PDB entry 8AVB | electron microscopy, 4.43 A resolution (low resolution: residue-level contacts below are approximate; hydrogen-bond / salt-bridge calls are withheld) | chains A and F of the 3 polymer chains in the assembly

== Chain A ==
Protein: Leptin
Source organism: Mus musculus
Reference sequence: P41160 (LEP_MOUSE); residues 21-167 here = UniProt positions 21-167
Chain sequence (152 residues; row label = number of the first residue in the row):
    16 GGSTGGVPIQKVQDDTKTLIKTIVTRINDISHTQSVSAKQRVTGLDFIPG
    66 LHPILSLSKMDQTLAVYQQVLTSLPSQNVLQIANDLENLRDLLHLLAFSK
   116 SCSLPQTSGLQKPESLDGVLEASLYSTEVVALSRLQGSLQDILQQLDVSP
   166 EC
Not modelled in the structure: 16-20, 122-128
Differences from the reference sequence: expression tag (16-20); conflict Gly21 (Ala in P41160)
Disulfides: Cys117-Cys167

== Chain F ==
Protein: Leptin receptor
Source organism: Mus musculus
Reference sequence: P48356 (LEPR_MOUSE); residues 22-839 here = UniProt positions 22-839
Chain sequence (835 residues; numbered 5 to 839; the number before each row is that of its first residue):
     5 AHHHHHHPGGPGSDELDLNLAYPISPWKFKLFCGPPNTTDDSFLSPAGAP
    55 NNASALKGASEAIVEAKFNSSGIYVPELSKTVFHCCFGNEQGQNCSALTD
   105 NTEGKTLASVVKASVFRQLGVNWDIECWMKGDLTLFICHMEPLPKNPFKN
   155 YDSKVHLLYDLPEVIDDSPLPPLKDSFQTVQCNCSLRGCECHVPVPRAKL
   205 NYALLMYLEITSAGVSFQSPLMSLQPMLVVKPDPPLGLHMEVTDDGNLKI
   255 SWDSQTMAPFPLQYQVKYLENSTIVREAAEIVSATSLLVDSVLPGSSYEV
   305 QVRSKRLDGSGVWSDWSSPQVFTTQDVVYFPPKILTSVGSNASFHCIYKN
   355 ENQIISSKQIVWWRNLAEKIPEIQYSIVSDRVSKVTFSNLKATRPRGKFT
   405 YDAVYCCNEQACHHRYAELYVIDVNINISCETDGYLTKMTCRWSPSTIQS
   455 LVGSTVQLRYHRRSLYCPDSPSIHPTSEPKNCVLQRDGFYECVFQPIFLL
   505 SGYTMWIRINHSLGSLDSPPTCVLPDSVVKPLPPSNVKAEITVNTGLLKV
   555 SWEKPVFPENNLQFQIRYGLSGKEIQWKTHEVFDAKSKSASLLVSDLCAV
   605 YVVQVRCRRLDGLGYWSNWSSPAYTLVMDVKVPMRGPEFWRKMDGDVTKK
   655 ERNVTLLWKPLTKNDSLCSVRRYVVKHRTAHNGTWSEDVGNRTNLTFLWT
   705 EPAHTVTVLAVNSLGASLVNFNLTFSWPMSKVSAVESLSAYPLSSSCVIL
   755 SWTLSPDDYSLLYLVIEWKILNEDDGMKWLRIPSNVKKFYIHDNFIPIEK
   805 YQFSLYPVFMEGVGKPKIINGFTKDAIDKQQNDAG
Not modelled in the structure: 5-234, 828-839
Differences from the reference sequence: expression tag (5-21)
Curated features (UniProtKB/Swiss-Prot):
  - region: His465 to Glu482 (Leptin-binding)
  - motif: Trp620 to Ser624 (WSXWS motif)
  - glycosylation (N-linked (GlcNAc...) asparagine): Asn41, Asn56, Asn73, Asn98, Asn187, Asn275, Asn345, Asn431, Asn514, Asn622, Asn657, Asn668, Asn686, Asn695, Asn698, Asn726
Disulfides: Cys350-Cys410, Cys411-Cys416, Cys434-Cys445, Cys471-Cys526, Cys486-Cys496, Cys602-Cys672

== Chain A / chain F interface ==
Residue-residue contacts (28; chain A residue first):
  Ser46(A) - Gly401(F)
  His47(A) - Arg400(F)
  His47(A) - Gly401(F)
  His47(A) - Lys402(F)
  His47(A) - Phe403(F)
  Ser50(A) - Asn369(F)
  Ser50(A) - Leu370(F)
  Val51(A) - Leu370(F)
  Gln55(A) - Leu370(F)
  Arg56(A) - Cys416(F)
  Val57(A) - Cys416(F)
  Val57(A) - His417(F)
  Val57(A) - His418(F)
  Thr58(A) - Cys416(F)
  Thr58(A) - His417(F)
  Thr58(A) - His418(F)
  Leu60(A) - His418(F)
  Ala137(A) - Arg419(F)
  Ser138(A) - His418(F)
  Ser138(A) - Arg419(F)
  Ser138(A) - Tyr420(F)
  Leu139(A) - Tyr420(F)
  Tyr140(A) - Tyr405(F)
  Tyr140(A) - Tyr420(F)
  Ser141(A) - Tyr409(F)
  Ser141(A) - His418(F)
  Ser141(A) - Tyr420(F)
  Val144(A) - Phe403(F)
Other interface residues (no listed pair), chain A (17 interface residues in all): Ile45, Glu143
Other interface residues (no listed pair), chain F (14 interface residues in all): Glu422

== In short ==
The interface between chain A and chain F involves 17 residues on one side and 14 on the other.
Chain A is Leptin and chain F is Leptin receptor, both from Mus musculus; the structure, Cryo-EM structure for
mouse leptin in complex with the mouse LEP-R ectodomain (1:2 mLEP:mLEPR model), was determined by electron
microscopy together with 7Z3Q, 7Z3R, 8AV2, 8AVC, 8AVD, 8AVE and 3 further entries from the same study.
